7KOE - chains C and D of the 8 polymer chains in the assembly; structure by electron microscopy, 2.90 A resolution.

[Chain C]
Protein: Electron transfer flavoprotein-quinone oxidoreductase FixC
From: Thermotoga maritima (strain ATCC 43589 / MSB8 / DSM 3109 / JCM 10099)
Notes: EC 1.5.5.-
UniProtKB: R4P168 (R4P168_THEMA); residue numbers follow UniProt; this construct covers 1-438
Sequence (438 residues; row label = number of the first residue in the row):
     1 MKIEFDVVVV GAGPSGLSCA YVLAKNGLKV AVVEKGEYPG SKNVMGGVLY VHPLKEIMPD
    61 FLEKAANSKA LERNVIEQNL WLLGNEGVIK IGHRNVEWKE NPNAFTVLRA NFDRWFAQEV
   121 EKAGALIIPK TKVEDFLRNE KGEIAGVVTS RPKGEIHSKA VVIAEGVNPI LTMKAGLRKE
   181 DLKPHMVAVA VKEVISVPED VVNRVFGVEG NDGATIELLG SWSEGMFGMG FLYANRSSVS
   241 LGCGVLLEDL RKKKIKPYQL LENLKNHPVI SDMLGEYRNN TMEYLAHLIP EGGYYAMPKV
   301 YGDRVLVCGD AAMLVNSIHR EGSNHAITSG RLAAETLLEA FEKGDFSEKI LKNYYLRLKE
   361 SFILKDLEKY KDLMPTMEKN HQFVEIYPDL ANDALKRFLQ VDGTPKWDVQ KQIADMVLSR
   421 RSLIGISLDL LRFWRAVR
Residues lining bound ligands:
  - FAD (flavin-adenine dinucleotide): Val10, Gly11, Ala12, Gly13, Pro14, Ser15, Gly16, Val33, Glu34, Lys35, Gly36, Lys42, Asn43, Val44, Met45, Gly46, Gly47, Val48, Tyr50, Arg109, Thr131, Lys132, Val133, Ala164, Glu165, Gly166, Val167, Ala190, Phe231, Tyr233, His287, Leu288, Ile289, Gly309, Asp310, Val315, Arg320, Glu321, Gly322, Ser323, Asn324, Ala326
  - menaquinone-7 (MQ7), molecule 1: Gln78, Asn79, Leu80, Ile91, His93, Glu217, Met229, Ile318, His319, Arg320, Phe433, Val437
  - menaquinone-7 (MQ7), molecule 2: Leu82, Ile89, Ile91, Tyr387, Ala391, Ala394, Leu395, Phe398, Leu399, Ile413
What the authors report for this chain:
  - self-association interface (contacts with another copy of this molecule); pairs are residue here / residue on that copy: Glu97-Lys396 (salt bridge), Trp98-Gln400 (hydrogen bond), Lys99-Asp272 (salt bridge), Asn103-Gln400 (hydrogen bond), Arg204-Glu209 (salt bridge), Glu321-Lys406 (salt bridge), Gln410-Val437 (hydrogen bond), Asp200, Ile386
  - contacts within the chain: Leu399-Val401 (backbone contact)
  - binding site for flavin-adenine dinucleotide: Ser15, Glu34, Asn43, Met45, Arg109, Glu165, Asp310, Arg320, Ser323
  - binding site for menaquinone-7: Leu80, Leu82, Ile89, Ile91, His93, Met229, Ile318, His319, Tyr387, Ala391, Leu395, Phe398, Phe433, Val437

[Chain D]
Protein: Ferredoxin-like protein
From: Thermotoga maritima (strain ATCC 43589 / MSB8 / DSM 3109 / JCM 10099)
UniProtKB: R4NRM2 (R4NRM2_THEMA); residues 439-530 here correspond to UniProt positions 1-92 (UniProt number = residue number - 438)
Sequence (92 residues; row label = number of the first residue in the row):
   439 MRIEDKLYLN RYRTDEENPH LKIKDESICA EKCSDRPCVS CCPADVYEWT ESGMEVKFEG
   499 CLECGTCRIV CPFGNIEWNY PRGNYGVLYK FG
Ion coordination: 4Fe-4S cluster Fe: Cys476, Asn513
Residues lining bound ligands:
  - FAD (flavin-adenine dinucleotide): Glu442, Tyr450, Thr452, Glu497, Gly498
  - 4Fe-4S cluster (SF4), molecule 1: Leu459, Cys480, Pro481, Ala482, Val484, Tyr485, Cys499, Leu500, Glu501, Cys502, Gly503, Thr504, Cys505, Trp516
  - 4Fe-4S cluster (SF4), molecule 2: Ile461, Ile466, Cys467, Cys471, Arg474, Pro475, Cys476, Met492, Cys509, Pro510, Phe511, Asn513, Ile514
What the authors report for this chain:
  - binding site for flavin-adenine dinucleotide: Tyr450, Glu497
  - 4Fe-4S cluster coordination: Cys467, Cys471, Cys476, Cys480, Cys499, Cys502, Cys505, Cys509
  - binding site for 4Fe-4S cluster: Pro481, Val484, Leu500, Thr504

[Interface between chain C and chain D]
Pairs across the interface - 100 pairs, chain C then chain D:
  Lys35(C) - Glu501(D)  salt bridge
  Lys35(C) - Tyr518(D)
  Lys35(C) - Arg520(D)
  Lys35(C) - Gly521(D)
  Lys35(C) - Asn522(D)  hydrogen bond (backbone-backbone)
  Glu37(C) - Arg449(D)  salt bridge
  Glu37(C) - Arg451(D)  salt bridge
  Glu37(C) - Asn522(D)
  Glu37(C) - Leu526(D)
  Tyr38(C) - Tyr527(D)  hydrogen bond (side chain-backbone)
  Tyr38(C) - Lys528(D)
  Gly40(C) - Tyr527(D)
  Ser41(C) - Val525(D)
  Ser41(C) - Leu526(D)
  Ser41(C) - Tyr527(D)  hydrogen bond (backbone-backbone)
  Lys42(C) - Glu501(D)  salt bridge
  Lys42(C) - Tyr523(D)  hydrogen bond (side chain-backbone)
  Lys42(C) - Gly524(D)
  Lys42(C) - Val525(D)  hydrogen bond (side chain-backbone)
  Lys42(C) - Tyr527(D)
  Asn43(C) - Gly530(D)
  Val44(C) - Tyr527(D)  hydrophobic
  Met45(C) - Gly530(D)
  Leu108(C) - Phe529(D)
  Leu108(C) - Gly530(D)
  Arg109(C) - Gly530(D)  hydrogen bond (backbone-backbone)
  Ala110(C) - Tyr527(D)
  Ala110(C) - Phe529(D)
  Ala110(C) - Gly530(D)
  Asn111(C) - Phe529(D)
  Lys130(C) - Gly521(D)
  Lys130(C) - Asn522(D)
  Thr131(C) - Gly521(D)
  Lys132(C) - Tyr518(D)
  Lys132(C) - Pro519(D)
  Lys132(C) - Gly521(D)
  Val167(C) - Tyr518(D)
  Asn168(C) - Glu501(D)
  Asn168(C) - Cys502(D)  hydrogen bond (side chain-backbone)
  Asn168(C) - Gly503(D)
  Asn168(C) - Arg506(D)
  Asn168(C) - Trp516(D)
  Asn168(C) - Tyr518(D)  hydrogen bond
  Pro169(C) - Arg506(D)
  Ile170(C) - Arg506(D)
  Ile170(C) - Trp516(D)  hydrophobic
  Asp181(C) - Arg506(D)  salt bridge
  Leu182(C) - Ile507(D)
  Lys183(C) - Ile507(D)
  Pro184(C) - Ile507(D)
  Val189(C) - Thr504(D)
  Val191(C) - Pro481(D)  hydrophobic
  Lys192(C) - Gly530(D)  hydrogen bond (side chain-backbone)
  Glu193(C) - Lys444(D)  salt bridge
  Val194(C) - Phe529(D)
  Leu247(C) - Thr504(D)
  Leu247(C) - Ile507(D)  hydrophobic
  Leu247(C) - Val508(D)  hydrophobic
  Leu250(C) - Cys479(D)
  Arg251(C) - Pro475(D)
  Arg251(C) - Cys479(D)
  Arg251(C) - Val508(D)
  Lys254(C) - Asp473(D)
  Lys254(C) - Ser478(D)
  Ile255(C) - Ser478(D)
  Lys256(C) - Val477(D)  hydrogen bond (side chain-backbone)
  Lys256(C) - Ser478(D)  hydrogen bond (backbone-backbone)
  Lys256(C) - Cys480(D)  hydrogen bond (side chain-backbone)
  Lys256(C) - Asp483(D)  salt bridge
  Pro257(C) - Cys479(D)
  Pro257(C) - Pro481(D)  hydrophobic
  Tyr258(C) - Ile441(D)  hydrophobic
  Tyr258(C) - Pro481(D)
  Tyr258(C) - Asp483(D)  hydrogen bond
  Glu262(C) - Lys444(D)  salt bridge
  Thr281(C) - Leu447(D)
  Met282(C) - Leu447(D)
  Met282(C) - Lys528(D)
  Met282(C) - Phe529(D)  hydrophobic
  Glu283(C) - Asn448(D)
  Glu283(C) - Tyr527(D)
  Glu283(C) - Lys528(D)  hydrogen bond (side chain-backbone)
  Glu283(C) - Phe529(D)
  Glu283(C) - Gly530(D)
  Tyr284(C) - Lys444(D)
  Tyr284(C) - Leu445(D)  hydrophobic
  Tyr284(C) - Asn448(D)  hydrogen bond (backbone-side chain)
  Tyr284(C) - Pro481(D)  hydrogen bond (side chain-backbone)
  Tyr284(C) - Leu500(D)  hydrophobic
  Tyr284(C) - Tyr527(D)
  Leu285(C) - Tyr527(D)  hydrophobic
  Leu285(C) - Gly530(D)
  Ala286(C) - Pro481(D)  hydrophobic
  Ala286(C) - Leu500(D)  hydrophobic
  Ala286(C) - Cys502(D)
  Ala286(C) - Tyr527(D)
  His287(C) - Cys502(D)
  Leu288(C) - Cys502(D)
  Leu288(C) - Thr504(D)
  Leu288(C) - Ile507(D)  hydrophobic
Interface residues without a listed pair, chain C (48 interface residues in all): Gly36, Val187

[In short]
The interface between chain C and chain D involves 48 residues on one side and 37 on the other, with 16
hydrogen bonds and 8 salt bridges. Polar pairs include Lys35(C)-Glu501(D), Glu37(C)-Arg449(D) and
Glu37(C)-Arg451(D). From the paper: a binding site for menaquinone-7 at Leu80(C), Leu82(C) and Ile89(C) among
others; a binding site for flavin-adenine dinucleotide at Ser15(C), Glu34(C) and Tyr450(D) among others.
Here chain C is Electron transfer flavoprotein-quinone oxidoreductase FixC and chain D is Ferredoxin-like
protein, both from Thermotoga maritima (strain ATCC 43589 / MSB8 / DSM 3109 / JCM 10099). Entry 7KOE (Electron
bifurcating flavoprotein Fix/EtfABCX) was determined by electron microscopy.
